Entry 8COA (electron microscopy, 4.50 A resolution (low resolution: residue-level contacts below are approximate; hydrogen-bond / salt-bridge calls are withheld)); this record covers chains B and C of the 29 polymer chains in the assembly.

# Chain B (and C)
Protein: Outer capsid protein VP4
Organism: Rotavirus A
Notes: chain C of this document is another copy of the same molecule, construct and numbering; everything in this record applies to it too
UniProtKB: A0A1Q2TSK9 (A0A1Q2TSK9_9VIRU); residues 1-776 here = UniProt positions 1-776
Sequence (776 residues; each row starts with the number of its first residue):
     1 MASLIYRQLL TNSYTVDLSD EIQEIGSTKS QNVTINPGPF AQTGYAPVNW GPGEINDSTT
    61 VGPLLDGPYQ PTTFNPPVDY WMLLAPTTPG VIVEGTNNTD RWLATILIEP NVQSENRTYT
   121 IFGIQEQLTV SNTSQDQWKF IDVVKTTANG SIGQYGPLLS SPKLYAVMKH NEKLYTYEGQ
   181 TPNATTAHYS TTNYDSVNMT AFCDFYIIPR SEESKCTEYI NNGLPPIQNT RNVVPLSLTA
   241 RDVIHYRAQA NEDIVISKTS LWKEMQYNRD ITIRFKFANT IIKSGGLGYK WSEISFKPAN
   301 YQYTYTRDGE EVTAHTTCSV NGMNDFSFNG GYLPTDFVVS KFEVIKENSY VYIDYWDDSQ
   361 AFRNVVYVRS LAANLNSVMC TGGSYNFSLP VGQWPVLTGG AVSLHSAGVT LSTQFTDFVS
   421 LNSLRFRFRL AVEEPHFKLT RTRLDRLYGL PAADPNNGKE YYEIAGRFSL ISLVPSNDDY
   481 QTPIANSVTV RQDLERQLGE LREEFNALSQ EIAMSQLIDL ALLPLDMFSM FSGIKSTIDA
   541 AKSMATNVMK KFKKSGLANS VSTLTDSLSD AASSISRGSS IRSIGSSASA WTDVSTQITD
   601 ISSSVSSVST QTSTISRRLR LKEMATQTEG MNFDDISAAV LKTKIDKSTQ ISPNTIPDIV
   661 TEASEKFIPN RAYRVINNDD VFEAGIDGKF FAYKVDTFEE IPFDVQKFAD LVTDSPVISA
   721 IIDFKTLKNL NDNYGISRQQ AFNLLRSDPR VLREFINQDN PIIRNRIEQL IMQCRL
Not modelled in the structure: 225-249, 599-605 (chain C: 28-63, 246-260, 487-498, 574-582, 594-605)
Sequence notes: conflict Thr185 (Arg in A0A1Q2TSK9), Met323 (Val in A0A1Q2TSK9), Ser737 (Thr in A0A1Q2TSK9), Arg738 (Lys in A0A1Q2TSK9)

# Interface between chain B and chain C
Contacting residue pairs - 69 pairs, chain B then chain C:
  Thr11(B) with Gln8(C)
  Tyr14(B) with Asn12(C); Thr15(C)
  Asp17(B) with Lys542(C)
  Leu18(B) with Ser19(C)
  Glu21(B) with Lys542(C)
  Gln23(B) with Arg427(C)
  Glu24(B) with Thr410(C); Arg427(C)
  Ser27(B) with Asn321(C); Tyr350(C); Tyr352(C)
  Thr28(B) with Pro226(C); Asn321(C); Tyr352(C)
  Lys29(B) with Ile25(C); Pro226(C); Asn229(C)
  Ser30(B) with Pro226(C); Asn321(C)
  Asn32(B) with Met323(C)
  Val33(B) with Gly322(C); Met323(C); Asn324(C); Asp325(C); Asn348(C)
  Thr34(B) with Asp325(C)
  Ile35(B) with Asp325(C); Phe326(C)
  Ala41(B) with Arg443(C)
  Gln42(B) with Asn329(C); Gly330(C); Arg443(C)
  Thr43(B) with Gly331(C)
  Pro47(B) with Thr335(C)
  Ser260(B) with Arg443(C)
  Leu261(B) with Arg443(C)
  Phe418(B) with Thr335(C)
  Asn477(B) with Arg443(C)
  Pro483(B) with Phe326(C)
  Asn486(B) with Arg446(C); Leu447(C); Tyr448(C)
  Ser487(B) with Tyr448(C)
  Val488(B) with Tyr448(C)
  Thr489(B) with Glu347(C)
  Ser562(B) with Ser532(C)
  Leu564(B) with Leu523(C)
  Thr565(B) with Ser529(C); Lys642(C)
  Leu568(B) with Asp519(C); Leu523(C)
  Ser569(B) with Asp646(C)
  Asp570(B) with Asp646(C)
  Ala571(B) with Gln516(C)
  Ala572(B) with Ala513(C); Gln516(C); Thr643(C)
  Ser573(B) with Lys647(C)
  Ser586(B) with Asn757(C)
  Ser587(B) with Asn757(C)
  Ala588(B) with Gln516(C)
  Ser589(B) with Asp519(C)
  Trp591(B) with Asp519(C)
  Asp710(B) with Arg753(C)
  Thr713(B) with Arg753(C)
  Asp714(B) with Asp519(C); Leu522(C); Arg753(C)
Other interface residues (no listed pair), chain B (55 interface residues in all): Leu10, Ser13, Val48, Arg363, Ser476, Ala558, Ser574, Ala590, Ala625, Ser715
Other interface residues (no listed pair), chain C (55 interface residues in all): Phe328, Leu333, Asp336, Gly392, Gln393, Val432, Glu511, Ile512, Leu520, Pro524, Met527, Phe528, Ala541, Arg750

# Summary
The chain B/chain C interface involves 55 residues from each chain.
Both chains are Outer capsid protein VP4 (Rotavirus A). Entry 8COA (in situ Subtomogram average of Immature
Rotavirus TLP spike) was determined by electron microscopy together with 8CO6 and 8BP8 from the same study.
